Entry 4ZT5 (X-ray diffraction, 2.35 A resolution); this record covers chain A.

[Chain A]
Protein: Methionyl-tRNA synthetase
From: Trypanosoma brucei brucei
Notes: EC 6.1.1.10
UniProt: Q38C91 (Q38C91_TRYB2); residues 237-773 here = UniProt positions 237-773
Sequence (542 residues; each row starts with the number of its first residue; note: 236 numbers in that range are skipped by the numbering (no residue carries them; nothing is unmodelled there); numbers below 1 keep their minus sign (Gly-4 is residue -4)):
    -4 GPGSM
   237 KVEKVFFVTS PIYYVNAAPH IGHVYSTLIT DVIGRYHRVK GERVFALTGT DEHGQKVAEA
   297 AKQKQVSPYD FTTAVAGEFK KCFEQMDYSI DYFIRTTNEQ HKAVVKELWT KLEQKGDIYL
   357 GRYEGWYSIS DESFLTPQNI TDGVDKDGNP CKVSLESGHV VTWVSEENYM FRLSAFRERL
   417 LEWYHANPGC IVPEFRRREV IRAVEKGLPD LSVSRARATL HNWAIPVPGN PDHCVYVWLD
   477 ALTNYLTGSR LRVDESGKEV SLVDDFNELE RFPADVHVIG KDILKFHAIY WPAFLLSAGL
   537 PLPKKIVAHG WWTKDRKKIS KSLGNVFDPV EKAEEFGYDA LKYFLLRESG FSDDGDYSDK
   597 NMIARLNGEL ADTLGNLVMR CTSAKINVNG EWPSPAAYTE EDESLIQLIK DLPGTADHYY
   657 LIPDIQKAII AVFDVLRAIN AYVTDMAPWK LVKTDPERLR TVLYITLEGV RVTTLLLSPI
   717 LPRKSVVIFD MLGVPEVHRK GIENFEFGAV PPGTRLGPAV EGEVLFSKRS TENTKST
Not modelled in the structure: -4 to 0, 237, 551-559, 768-773
Modified / non-standard residues: Cys470 (S-(dimethylarsenic)cysteine; CAS)
Differences from the reference sequence: expression tag (-4 to 0); conflict Thr309 (Ala in Q38C91), Val499 (Ala in Q38C91), Asn503 (Ser in Q38C91); engineered mutation Ala452 (Lys in Q38C91), Arg453 (Lys in Q38C91), Ala454 (Glu in Q38C91)
Ligand contacts: methionine (MET): Pro247, Ile248, Tyr249, Tyr250, Asp287, Trp474, Ala477, Leu478, Asn480, Tyr481, Asp518, Ile519, His523, Thr549, Lys550

[In short]
Chain A binds methionine.
Chain A is Methionyl-tRNA synthetase (Trypanosoma brucei brucei); the structure, Trypanosoma brucei
methionyl-tRNA synthetase in complex with inhibitor
(2S)-N-(3,5-dichlorobenzyl)-N'-(1H-imidazo[4,5-b]pyridin-2-yl)-2-methylpropane-1,3-diamine (Chem 1655), was
determined by X-ray diffraction together with 4ZT2, 4ZT3, 4ZT4, 4ZT6 and 4ZT7 from the same study.
